4HQR - chains B and F of the 4 polymer chains in the assembly; structure by X-ray diffraction, 3.00 A resolution.

# Chain B
Molecule: Caspase-7
Source organism: Homo sapiens
Reference sequence: P55210 (CASP7_HUMAN); numbering as in UniProt (aligned over 47-303)
Sequence (272 residues; numbered 46 to 311 plus 6 insertion-coded residues; the number before each row is that of its first residue; a row labelled like 204A-204F holds insertion residues (204A, then the next letters in order)):
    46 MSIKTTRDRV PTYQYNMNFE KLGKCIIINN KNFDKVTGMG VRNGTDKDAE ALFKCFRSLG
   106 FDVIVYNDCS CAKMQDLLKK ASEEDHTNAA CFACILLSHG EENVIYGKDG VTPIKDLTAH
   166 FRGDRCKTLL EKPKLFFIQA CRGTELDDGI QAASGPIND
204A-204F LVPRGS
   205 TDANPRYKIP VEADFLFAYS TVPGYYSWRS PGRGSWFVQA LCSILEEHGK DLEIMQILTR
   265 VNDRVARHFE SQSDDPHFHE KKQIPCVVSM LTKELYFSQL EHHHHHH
Not modelled in the structure: 46-56, 197-204, 204A-204F, 205-213, 304-311
Sequence notes: expression tag (46, 304-311); engineered mutation Ala-198 (Asp in P55210); insertion (204A-204F)
UniProt features mapped onto this chain:
  - region: Lys-76 to Arg-87 (Loop L1), Arg-187 to Gln-196 (Loop L2), Val-226 to Gly-238 (Loop L3), Glu-274 to Ile-288 (Loop L4)
  - active site: His-144, Cys-186
  - site: Ser-47, Ile-48 (Cleavage), Arg-187 (Involved in allosteric regulation), Tyr-223 (Involved in allosteric regulation)
  - modified residue: Thr-173 (Phosphothreonine), Arg-233 (Microbial infection: ADP-riboxanated arginine), Ser-239 (Phosphoserine)

# Chain F
Molecule: Ac-Asp-Glu-Val-Asp-Aldehyde
Sequence (5 residues; numbered 1 to 5; the number before each row is that of its first residue):
     1 XDEVX
Modified / non-standard residues: ACE (acetyl group) at position 1; ASJ ((3S)-3-amino-4-hydroxybutanoic acid) at position 5

# Chain B / chain F interface
Pairs across the interface (22):
  Arg-87(B) / ASJ_5(F)
  Ser-143(B) / ASJ_5(F)
  His-144(B) / ASJ_5(F)
  Gly-145(B) / ASJ_5(F)  hydrogen bond (backbone-backbone)
  Gln-184(B) / ASJ_5(F)
  Cys-186(B) / ASJ_5(F)  covalent bond
  Tyr-230(B) / Val-4(F)  hydrophobic
  Ser-231(B) / Val-4(F)
  Ser-231(B) / ASJ_5(F)  hydrogen bond (backbone-backbone)
  Trp-232(B) / Asp-2(F)
  Trp-232(B) / Glu-3(F)
  Trp-232(B) / Val-4(F)  hydrophobic
  Arg-233(B) / Asp-2(F)
  Arg-233(B) / Glu-3(F)  salt bridge
  Arg-233(B) / Val-4(F)
  Arg-233(B) / ASJ_5(F)
  Ser-234(B) / Asp-2(F)
  Pro-235(B) / ACE_1(F)
  Pro-235(B) / Glu-3(F)
  Trp-240(B) / Asp-2(F)
  Ser-275(B) / Asp-2(F)
  Gln-276(B) / Asp-2(F)  hydrogen bond (backbone-backbone)
Interface residues without a listed pair, chain B (19 interface residues in all): Val-86, Ala-185, Glu-274, Phe-282

# Overview
19 residues of chain B face 5 of chain F across their interface; the contacts include 1 covalent bond, 3
hydrogen bonds and 1 salt bridge. Polar pairs include Arg-233(B)/Glu-3(F), Gly-145(B)/ASJ_5(F) and
Ser-231(B)/ASJ_5(F). From UniProt: active-site residues His-144(B) and Cys-186(B) on chain B.
Here chain B is Caspase-7 (Homo sapiens) and chain F is Ac-Asp-Glu-Val-Asp-Aldehyde. Entry 4HQR (Crystal
Structure of mutant form of Caspase-7) was determined by X-ray diffraction, deposited together with 4HQ0.
